PDB entry 2QXX | X-ray diffraction, 2.00 A resolution | chain A

Chain A:
Name: Deoxycytidine triphosphate deaminase
Organism: Mycobacterium tuberculosis
Notes: EC 3.5.4.13
UniProtKB: O07247 (DCD_MYCTU); numbering as in UniProt (aligned over 1-190)
Chain sequence (190 residues; row label = number of the first residue in the row):
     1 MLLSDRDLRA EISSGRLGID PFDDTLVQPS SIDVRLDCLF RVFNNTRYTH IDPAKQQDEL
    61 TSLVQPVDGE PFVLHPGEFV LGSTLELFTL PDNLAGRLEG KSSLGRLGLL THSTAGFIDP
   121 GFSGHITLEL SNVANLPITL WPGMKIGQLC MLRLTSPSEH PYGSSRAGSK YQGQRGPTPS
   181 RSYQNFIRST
Unresolved in the structure: 190
Residues lining bound ligands: dTTP (TTP): Gln28, Gly100, Lys101, Ser102, Ser103, Arg106, Ser113, Ala115, Gly116, Phe117, Ile118, Asp119, Phe122, His125, Ile126, Thr127, Glu129, Gln148, Tyr162, Gly168, Ser169, Lys170, Tyr171, Gln174

In short:
Bound to chain A: dTTP.
Chain A is Deoxycytidine triphosphate deaminase (Mycobacterium tuberculosis); the structure, Bifunctional dCTP
deaminase: dUTPase from Mycobacterium tuberculosis in complex with dTTP, was determined by X-ray diffraction
(same publication as 2QLP).
